8SS3 - chains A and B of the 6 polymer chains in the assembly; structure by electron microscopy, 3.21 A resolution.

Chain A (and B):
Name: Glutamate receptor 2, Voltage-dependent calcium channel gamma-5 subunit chimera
Organism: Rattus norvegicus
Notes: chain B of this document is another copy of the same molecule, construct and numbering; everything in this record applies to it too
UniProt: chimeric construct of P19491, Q8VHW8: residues 10-826 from P19491 (GRIA2_RAT), isoform P19491-2 positions 25-841 (UniProt number = residue number + 15); residues 832-1035 from Q8VHW8 positions 4-207 (UniProt number = residue number - 828)
Sequence (1026 residues; each row starts with the number of its first residue):
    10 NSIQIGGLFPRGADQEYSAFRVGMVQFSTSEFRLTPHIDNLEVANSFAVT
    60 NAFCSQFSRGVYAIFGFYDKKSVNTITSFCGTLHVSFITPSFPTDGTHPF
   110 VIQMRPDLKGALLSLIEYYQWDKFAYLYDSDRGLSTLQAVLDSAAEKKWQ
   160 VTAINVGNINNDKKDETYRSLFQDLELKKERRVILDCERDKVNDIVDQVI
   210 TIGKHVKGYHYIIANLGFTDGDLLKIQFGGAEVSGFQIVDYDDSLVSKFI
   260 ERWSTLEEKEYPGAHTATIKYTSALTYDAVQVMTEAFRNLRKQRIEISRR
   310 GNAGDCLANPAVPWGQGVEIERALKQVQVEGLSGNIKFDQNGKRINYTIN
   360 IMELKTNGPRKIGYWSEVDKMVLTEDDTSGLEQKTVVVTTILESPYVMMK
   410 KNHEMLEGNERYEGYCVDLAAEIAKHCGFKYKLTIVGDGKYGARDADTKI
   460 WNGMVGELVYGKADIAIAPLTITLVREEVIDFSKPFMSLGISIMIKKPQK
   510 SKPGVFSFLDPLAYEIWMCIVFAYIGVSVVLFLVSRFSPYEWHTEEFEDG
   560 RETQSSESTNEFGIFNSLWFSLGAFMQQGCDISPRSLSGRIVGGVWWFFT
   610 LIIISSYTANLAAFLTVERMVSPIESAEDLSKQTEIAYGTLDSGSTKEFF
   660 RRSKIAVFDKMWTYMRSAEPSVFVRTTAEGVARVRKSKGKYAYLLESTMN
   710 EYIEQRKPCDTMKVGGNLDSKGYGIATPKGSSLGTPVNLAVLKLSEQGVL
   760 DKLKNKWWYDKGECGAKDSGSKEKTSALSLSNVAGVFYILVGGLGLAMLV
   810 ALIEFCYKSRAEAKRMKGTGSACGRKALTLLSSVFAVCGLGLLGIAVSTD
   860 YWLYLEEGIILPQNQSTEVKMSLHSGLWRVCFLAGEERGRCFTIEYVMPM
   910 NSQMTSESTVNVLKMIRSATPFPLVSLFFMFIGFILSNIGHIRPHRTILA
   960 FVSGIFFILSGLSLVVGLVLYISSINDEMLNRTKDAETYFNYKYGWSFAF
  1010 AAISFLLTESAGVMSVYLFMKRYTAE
Not modelled in the structure: 10-391, 549-568, 776-782, 823-832, 908-918 (chain B: 10-391, 550-568, 776-781, 821-1035)
Differences from the reference sequence: conflict E241 (Asn256 in P19491), L382 (Val397 in P19491), E384 (Gly405 in P19491), D385 (Asn406 in P19491), Q392 (Asn413 in P19491), S754 (Asn775 in P19491), V758 (Leu779 in P19491); linker (827-831)
Curated features (UniProtKB/Swiss-Prot):
  - glycosylation: N355 (N-linked (GlcNAc...) asparagine)
Cystine bridges: C718-C773, C890-C900
Small-molecule neighbours:
  - Digitonin (AJP), molecule 1: Y523, W526, M527, V530, F531, Y1001, K1002
  - Digitonin (AJP), molecule 2: L849, G850, G853, I854, S857, T858
  - Digitonin (AJP), molecule 3: S927, F931, L968, L971, S972, V975, L979
  - spermidine (SPD): Q586, Q587, G588
  - ZK1 ({[7-morpholin-4-yl-2,3-dioxo-6-(trifluoromethyl)-3,4-dihydroquinoxalin-1(2H)-yl]methyl}phosphonic acid): E402, Y405, Y450, P478, T480, R485, L650, S652, G653, S654, T655, T686, E705, T707, M708, Y732
Reported in the primary citation:
  - binding site for spermidine: Q586, G588

How chain A and chain B interact:
Contacting residue pairs (100; chain A residue first):
  D519(A) with A786(B)
  P520(A) with L787(B), hydrogen bond (backbone-backbone)
  L521(A) with L787(B), hydrophobic
  A522(A) with A786(B); L787(B), hydrogen bond (backbone-backbone)
  I525(A) with L787(B); S788(B); L789(B), hydrophobic; V792(B), hydrophobic
  C528(A) with L789(B), hydrophobic; F796(B)
  A532(A) with L799(B), hydrophobic
  G535(A) with L803(B)
  V536(A) with L799(B), hydrophobic; L803(B), hydrophobic
  V539(A) with L803(B), hydrophobic
  L542(A) with M807(B), hydrophobic
  V543(A) with A806(B); A810(B), hydrophobic
  F546(A) with F814(B), hydrophobic
  S547(A) with A810(B); E813(B)
  P548(A) with E813(B)
  A583(A) with Q587(B), hydrogen bond (backbone-side chain)
  Q586(A) with Q586(B); Q587(B)
  D590(A) with D590(B)
  R594(A) with F574(B)
  S595(A) with F574(B)
  L596(A) with F574(B); V809(B), hydrophobic
  S597(A) with A806(B); V809(B); A810(B), hydrogen bond (side chain-backbone)
  R599(A) with F574(B), hydrogen bond (side chain-backbone); N575(B), hydrogen bond; W578(B)
  I600(A) with G802(B); L805(B), hydrophobic; A806(B), hydrophobic
  V601(A) with L803(B), hydrophobic; A806(B), hydrophobic
  G603(A) with L581(B)
  V604(A) with L799(B)
  W605(A) with L799(B), hydrophobic
  W606(A) with W578(B), hydrophobic; G582(B); M585(B), hydrophobic; Q587(B), hydrogen bond
  F607(A) with F517(B), hydrophobic; M585(B), hydrophobic
  F608(A) with V795(B), hydrophobic; F796(B), hydrophobic
  T609(A) with Q587(B)
  L610(A) with M585(B), hydrophobic; I613(B), hydrophobic
  I611(A) with F517(B), hydrophobic; Y616(B)
  S614(A) with Y616(B); T617(B), hydrogen bond
  S615(A) with L787(B)
  A618(A) with T617(B); L620(B), hydrophobic; A621(B); L624(B)
  N619(A) with L624(B); A786(B); L787(B)
  A622(A) with L624(B); T625(B); T784(B)
  F623(A) with T784(B)
  T625(A) with T625(B)
  V626(A) with E782(B); T784(B)
  M629(A) with T625(B)
  I964(A) with M807(B), hydrophobic
  L968(A) with M807(B), hydrophobic
  L971(A) with V800(B); L803(B), hydrophobic
  V975(A) with V800(B), hydrophobic
  V978(A) with L789(B); Y797(B), hydrophobic
  L979(A) with Y797(B)
  I981(A) with L789(B), hydrophobic
  S982(A) with L789(B); S790(B), hydrogen bond (backbone-side chain); A793(B)
  N985(A) with S788(B); L789(B); S790(B)
  D986(A) with S790(B)
  L989(A) with Q508(B), hydrogen bond (backbone-side chain); K509(B); S510(B)
  N990(A) with Q508(B), hydrogen bond; S510(B); K511(B)
  R991(A) with Q508(B)
  T992(A) with D719(B), hydrogen bond
Other interface residues (no listed pair), chain A (74 interface residues in all): E524, I529, G582, F584, S592, P593, G602, I612, T617, A621, T672, R675, S676, E678, V974, L977, K993
Other interface residues (no listed pair), chain B (55 interface residues in all): P512, W526, F584, C589, C718, D769, K770, E772, S785, I798

Summary:
The interface between chain A and chain B involves 74 residues on one side and 55 on the other; the contacts
include 12 hydrogen bonds. Polar pairs include A583(A)-Q587(B), S597(A)-A810(B) and R599(A)-F574(B). Ligands
of chain A: compound ZK1, 3 copies of Digitonin and spermidine. The paper reports a binding site for
spermidine at Q586(A) and G588(A).
Chain A and chain B are both Glutamate receptor 2, Voltage-dependent calcium channel gamma-5 subunit chimera
(Rattus norvegicus); the structure, Structure of LBD-TMD of AMPA receptor GluA2 in complex with auxiliary
subunits TARP gamma-5 and cornichon-2 ..., was determined by electron microscopy together with 8SS2, 8SS4,
8SS6, 8SS7, 8SSA and 8SSB from the same study.
